5MMW - chains A and B; structure by X-ray diffraction, 2.70 A resolution.

Chain A:
Molecule: Retinoic acid receptor RXR-alpha
Organism: Homo sapiens
UniProt: P19793 (RXRA_HUMAN); residue numbers follow UniProt; this construct covers 229-457
Chain sequence (229 residues; numbered 229 to 457; the number before each row is that of its first residue):
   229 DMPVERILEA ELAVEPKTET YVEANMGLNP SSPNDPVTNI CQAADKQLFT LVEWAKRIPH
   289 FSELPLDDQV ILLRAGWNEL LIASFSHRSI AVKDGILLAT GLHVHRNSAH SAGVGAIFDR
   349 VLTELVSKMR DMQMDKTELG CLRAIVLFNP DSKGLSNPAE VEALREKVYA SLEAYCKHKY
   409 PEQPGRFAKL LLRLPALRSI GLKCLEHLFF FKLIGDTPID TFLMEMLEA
Unresolved in the structure: 245-261
Residues lining bound ligands: SJZ ((E)-3-[3-(2-methyl-3-phenyl-phenyl)-4-oxidanyl-phenyl]prop-2-enoic acid): Ile268, Ala271, Ala272, Gln275, Asn306, Leu309, Ile310, Phe313, Arg316, Ile324, Leu326, Ala327, Val332, Ala337, Val342, Ile345, Phe346, Cys432, His435, Leu436, Phe439
Curated features (UniProtKB/Swiss-Prot):
  - region: Arg348 to Gly368 (Required for nuclear export)
  - binding site (9-cis-retinoate): Arg316, Ala327
  - binding site (all-trans-retinoate): Arg316, Ala327
  - modified residue (Phosphoserine): Ser259, Ser260
  - mutagenesis: Val280 (V280A: Abolished ubiquitination and degradation by UBR5), Met357 to Met360 (Abolishes nuclear export), Leu418 to Leu430 (Abolishes nuclear localization), Glu434 (E434N/Q/K/A: As a heterodimer with NR1H4, impairs interaction with coactivator NCOA1. Impairs transcriptional activity)
Reported in the primary citation:
  - conformationally variable residues: Val332, Ser336, Val342

Chain B:
Molecule: Lys-ile-leu-his-arg-leu-leu-gln
Chain sequence (8 residues; numbered 473 to 480; the number before each row is that of its first residue):
   473 KILHRLLQ

How chain A and chain B interact:
Contacting residue pairs (22; chain A residue first):
  Phe277(A) with Ile474(B), hydrophobic; Leu478(B), hydrophobic
  Val280(A) with Leu475(B), hydrophobic; Leu478(B); Leu479(B), hydrophobic
  Lys284(A) with Leu478(B), hydrogen bond (side chain-backbone); Leu479(B), hydrogen bond (side chain-backbone)
  Leu294(A) with Leu479(B), hydrophobic; Gln480(B)
  Gln297(A) with Leu479(B)
  Val298(A) with Leu475(B), hydrophobic; His476(B); Leu479(B), hydrophobic
  Leu301(A) with Leu475(B), hydrophobic; Leu479(B), hydrophobic
  Arg302(A) with Leu475(B)
  Phe450(A) with Ile474(B), hydrophobic; Leu478(B), hydrophobic
  Glu453(A) with Lys473(B), hydrogen bond (side chain-backbone); Ile474(B), hydrogen bond (side chain-backbone); Leu475(B), hydrogen bond (side chain-backbone)
  Met454(A) with Leu475(B), hydrophobic
Interface residues without a listed pair, chain A (14 interface residues in all): Phe289, Asp295, Thr449

Summary:
Chain A and chain B form an interface of 14 and 7 residues respectively, with 5 hydrogen bonds. Among the
polar pairs are Lys284(A)-Leu478(B), Lys284(A)-Leu479(B) and Glu453(A)-Lys473(B). Chain A binds compound SJZ.
The paper reports conformational variability at Val332(A), Ser336(A) and Val342(A).
Here chain A is Retinoic acid receptor RXR-alpha (Homo sapiens) and chain B is
Lys-ile-leu-his-arg-leu-leu-gln. Entry 5MMW (Crystal structure of the Retinoid X Receptor alpha in complex
with synthetic honokiol derivative 6 and ...) was determined by X-ray diffraction together with 5MJ5, 5MK4,
5MKJ and 5MKU from the same study.
